7DZ4 - chains B and D of the 4 polymer chains in the assembly; structure by X-ray diffraction, 1.84 A resolution.

== Chain B ==
Name: D-tagatose 3-epimerase
Organism: Sinorhizobium fredii CCBAU 83666
Notes: EC 5.1.3.-
UniProt: A0A249Q1V1 (A0A249Q1V1_RHIFR); numbering as in UniProt (aligned over 1-284)
Amino-acid sequence (286 residues; numbered 1 to 286; the number before each row is that of its first residue):
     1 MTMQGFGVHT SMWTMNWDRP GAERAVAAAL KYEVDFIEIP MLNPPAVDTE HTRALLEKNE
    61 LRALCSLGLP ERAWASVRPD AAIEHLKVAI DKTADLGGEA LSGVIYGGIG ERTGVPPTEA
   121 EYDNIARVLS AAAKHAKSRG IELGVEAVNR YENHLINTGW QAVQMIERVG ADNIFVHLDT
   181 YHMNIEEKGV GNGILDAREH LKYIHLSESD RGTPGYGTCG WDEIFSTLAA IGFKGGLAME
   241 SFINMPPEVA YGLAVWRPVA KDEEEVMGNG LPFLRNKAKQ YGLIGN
Disordered / not traced: 1, 285-286
Construct notes: expression tag (285-286)
Metal / ion sites: Mg2+: Glu146, Asp179, Glu240

== Chain D ==
Name: D-tagatose 3-epimerase
Organism: Sinorhizobium fredii CCBAU 83666
Notes: EC 5.1.3.-
UniProt: A0A249Q1V1 (A0A249Q1V1_RHIFR); residues 0-283 here correspond to UniProt positions 1-284 (UniProt number = residue number + 1)
Amino-acid sequence (286 residues; each row starts with the number of its first residue; numbering starts at 0):
     0 MTMQGFGVHT SMWTMNWDRP GAERAVAAAL KYEVDFIEIP MLNPPAVDTE HTRALLEKNE
    60 LRALCSLGLP ERAWASVRPD AAIEHLKVAI DKTADLGGEA LSGVIYGGIG ERTGVPPTEA
   120 EYDNIARVLS AAAKHAKSRG IELGVEAVNR YENHLINTGW QAVQMIERVG ADNIFVHLDT
   180 YHMNIEEKGV GNGILDAREH LKYIHLSESD RGTPGYGTCG WDEIFSTLAA IGFKGGLAME
   240 SFINMPPEVA YGLAVWRPVA KDEEEVMGNG LPFLRNKAKQ YGLIGN
Disordered / not traced: 0
Construct notes: expression tag (284-285)
Metal / ion sites: Mg2+: Glu145, Asp178, Glu239 (together with D-tagatose)
Small-molecule neighbours: D-tagatose (TAG): His8, Glu37, Ser65, Leu66, Gly67, Ile108, Glu145, Val147, Glu151, Asp178, His181, His204, Arg210, Glu239, Leu252

== How chain B and chain D interact ==
Contacting residue pairs (69; chain B residue first):
  Arg112(B) - Tyr250(D)  hydrogen bond (side chain-backbone)
  Arg112(B) - Trp255(D)
  Gly114(B) - Tyr250(D)
  Gly114(B) - Trp255(D)
  Pro116(B) - Trp255(D)
  Pro117(B) - Trp255(D)
  Asn149(B) - Tyr150(D)  hydrogen bond
  Arg150(B) - Tyr180(D)
  Arg150(B) - Asp209(D)
  Arg150(B) - Ala253(D)
  Arg150(B) - Trp255(D)  hydrogen bond (backbone-side chain)
  Arg150(B) - Arg256(D)
  Tyr151(B) - Asn148(D)  hydrogen bond
  Tyr151(B) - Tyr150(D)  hydrophobic
  Tyr151(B) - Glu151(D)  hydrogen bond
  Tyr151(B) - Tyr180(D)  hydrogen bond
  Tyr151(B) - Gly251(D)
  Tyr151(B) - Leu252(D)
  Tyr151(B) - Ala253(D)  hydrophobic
  Glu152(B) - Tyr150(D)  hydrogen bond
  His154(B) - Trp255(D)
  Asn157(B) - Trp255(D)
  Thr158(B) - Arg256(D)
  Trp160(B) - Arg256(D)
  Tyr181(B) - Arg149(D)
  Tyr181(B) - Tyr150(D)  hydrogen bond
  Asn184(B) - Asn183(D)  hydrogen bond (backbone-side chain)
  Asn184(B) - Ser208(D)
  Asn184(B) - Thr217(D)  hydrogen bond (backbone-side chain)
  Ile185(B) - Ile184(D)  hydrophobic
  Ile185(B) - Ser208(D)
  Ile185(B) - Asp209(D)
  Glu186(B) - Arg256(D)  salt bridge
  Glu187(B) - Thr217(D)
  Lys188(B) - Asp209(D)  salt bridge
  Lys188(B) - Tyr215(D)
  Lys188(B) - Val258(D)  hydrogen bond (side chain-backbone)
  Gly189(B) - Gly216(D)
  Val190(B) - Thr217(D)
  Ser209(B) - Asn183(D)
  Ser209(B) - Ile184(D)
  Asp210(B) - Arg149(D)
  Asp210(B) - Ile184(D)
  Asp210(B) - Lys187(D)  salt bridge
  Tyr216(B) - Lys187(D)
  Gly217(B) - Gly188(D)
  Thr218(B) - Asn183(D)  hydrogen bond (side chain-backbone)
  Thr218(B) - Glu186(D)
  Thr218(B) - Val189(D)
  Thr218(B) - Thr217(D)
  Tyr251(B) - Gly113(D)
  Tyr251(B) - Pro115(D)  hydrophobic
  Gly252(B) - Arg111(D)
  Ala254(B) - Arg111(D)
  Ala254(B) - Arg149(D)
  Ala254(B) - Tyr150(D)  hydrophobic
  Trp256(B) - Arg111(D)
  Trp256(B) - Gly113(D)
  Trp256(B) - Val114(D)
  Trp256(B) - Pro115(D)
  Trp256(B) - Pro116(D)
  Trp256(B) - Arg149(D)  hydrogen bond (side chain-backbone)
  Trp256(B) - Asn152(D)
  Trp256(B) - His153(D)
  Trp256(B) - Asn156(D)
  Arg257(B) - Arg149(D)
  Arg257(B) - Thr157(D)
  Arg257(B) - Glu185(D)  salt bridge
  Val259(B) - Lys187(D)  hydrogen bond (backbone-side chain)
Interface residues without a listed pair, chain B (40 interface residues in all): Thr113, Val115, Asn153, Gln161, Met183, Glu248, Leu253, Val255, Ala260
Interface residues without a listed pair, chain D (37 interface residues in all): Trp159, Gln160, Met182, Arg210

== Overview ==
The interface between chain B and chain D involves 40 residues on one side and 37 on the other, with 14
hydrogen bonds and 4 salt bridges. Polar contacts include Glu186(B)-Arg256(D), Lys188(B)-Asp209(D) and
Asp210(B)-Lys187(D). Bound to chain D: D-tagatose. Glu146(B), Asp179(B) and Glu240(B) coordinate Mg2+.
Chain B and chain D are both D-tagatose 3-epimerase (Sinorhizobium fredii CCBAU 83666); the structure, Crystal
structures of D-allulose 3-epimerase with D-tagatose from Sinorhizobium fredii, was determined by X-ray
diffraction together with 7DZ2, 7DZ3, 7DZ5 and 7DZ6 from the same study.
